PDB entry 2I87 | X-ray diffraction, 2.00 A resolution | chains A and B

== Chain A (and B) ==
Protein: D-alanine-D-alanine ligase
Source organism: Staphylococcus aureus subsp. aureus
Notes: EC 6.3.2.4; chain B of this document is another copy of the same molecule, construct and numbering; everything in this record applies to it too
Reference sequence: Q5HEB7 (DDL_STAAC); residue numbers follow UniProt; this construct covers 1-356
Chain sequence (364 residues; numbered 1 to 364; the number before each row is that of its first residue):
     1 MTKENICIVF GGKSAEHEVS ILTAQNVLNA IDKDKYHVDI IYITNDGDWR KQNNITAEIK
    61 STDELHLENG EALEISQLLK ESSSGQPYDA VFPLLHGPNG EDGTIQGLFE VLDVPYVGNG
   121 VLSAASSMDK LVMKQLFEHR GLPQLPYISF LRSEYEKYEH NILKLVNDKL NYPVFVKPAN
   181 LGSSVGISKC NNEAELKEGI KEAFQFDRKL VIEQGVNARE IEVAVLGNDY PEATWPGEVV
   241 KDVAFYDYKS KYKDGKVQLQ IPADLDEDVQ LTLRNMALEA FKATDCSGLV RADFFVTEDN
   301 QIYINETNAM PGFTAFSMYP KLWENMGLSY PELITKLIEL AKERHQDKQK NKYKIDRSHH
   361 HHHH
Unresolved in the structure: 1-2, 246-256, 359-364 (chain B: 1-2, 72, 99-100, 246-256, 361-364)
Sequence notes: cloning artifact (357-358); expression tag (359-364)
Curated features (UniProtKB/Swiss-Prot):
  - binding site (ATP): Asn167 to Glu222
  - binding site (Mg(2+)): Asp293, Glu306, Asn308
Reported in the primary citation:
  - conformationally variable residues (order/disorder transition): Ser14 to Glu16, His96 to Glu101, Ala244 to Gln258
  - binding site for sulfate ion: Arg291, Asn308, Gly312
  - catalytic residues: Arg291, Asn308, Gly312 (proposed by the authors, not directly observed)
  - catalytic residues: Glu16, Val19, His96 (citing earlier work)

== Interface between chain A and chain B ==
Pairs across the interface (87):
  Glu74(A) - Glu74(B)
  Glu74(A) - Ser76(B)  hydrogen bond
  Glu74(A) - Gln77(B)  hydrogen bond
  Ile75(A) - Glu74(B)
  Ile75(A) - Ile75(B)  hydrogen bond (backbone-backbone)
  Ile75(A) - Ser76(B)  hydrogen bond (backbone-side chain)
  Ile75(A) - Leu112(B)  hydrophobic
  Ser76(A) - Glu74(B)  hydrogen bond
  Gln77(A) - Asp46(B)
  Gln77(A) - Gly47(B)
  Gln77(A) - Asp48(B)  hydrogen bond
  Asn99(A) - Glu110(B)  hydrogen bond (side chain-backbone)
  Asn99(A) - Val111(B)  hydrogen bond (side chain-backbone)
  Asn99(A) - Lys348(B)
  Gly100(A) - Glu110(B)  hydrogen bond (backbone-side chain)
  Gly100(A) - Lys348(B)
  Thr104(A) - Gly107(B)
  Thr104(A) - Glu110(B)
  Thr104(A) - Val111(B)
  Thr104(A) - Val121(B)
  Ile105(A) - Val111(B)
  Gly107(A) - Thr104(B)
  Leu108(A) - Leu108(B)  hydrophobic
  Leu108(A) - Val111(B)  hydrophobic
  Glu110(A) - Pro98(B)
  Glu110(A) - Thr104(B)
  Val111(A) - Pro98(B)
  Val111(A) - Thr104(B)
  Val111(A) - Ile105(B)
  Leu112(A) - Ile75(B)  hydrophobic
  Val121(A) - Val121(B)  hydrophobic
  Leu122(A) - Leu122(B)  hydrophobic
  Leu122(A) - Ala125(B)
  Leu122(A) - Ser126(B)
  Leu122(A) - Asp129(B)
  Leu122(A) - Val132(B)  hydrophobic
  Ala125(A) - Leu122(B)  hydrophobic
  Ser126(A) - Leu122(B)
  Asp129(A) - Leu122(B)
  Val132(A) - Leu122(B)  hydrophobic
  Gln135(A) - Leu136(B)
  Gln135(A) - His139(B)
  Leu136(A) - Gln135(B)
  Glu138(A) - His139(B)  salt bridge
  His139(A) - Gln135(B)
  His139(A) - Glu138(B)  salt bridge
  His139(A) - Tyr147(B)
  Arg140(A) - Glu154(B)  salt bridge
  Tyr147(A) - His139(B)
  Leu151(A) - Lys282(B)
  Ser153(A) - Asp229(B)
  Ser153(A) - Tyr230(B)
  Glu154(A) - Arg140(B)  salt bridge
  Glu154(A) - Lys282(B)
  Glu156(A) - Tyr230(B)  hydrogen bond
  Leu181(A) - Ile355(B)  hydrophobic
  Val185(A) - Ile355(B)  hydrophobic
  Val185(A) - Ser358(B)
  Val185(A) - His359(B)
  Gln205(A) - Asn351(B)  hydrogen bond (backbone-side chain)
  Gln205(A) - Lys354(B)
  Phe206(A) - Asn351(B)  hydrogen bond (backbone-side chain)
  Phe206(A) - Lys354(B)
  Phe206(A) - Ile355(B)  hydrophobic
  Asp207(A) - Asn351(B)  hydrogen bond (backbone-side chain)
  Arg208(A) - Asn228(B)
  Arg208(A) - Asp229(B)  salt bridge
  Arg208(A) - Asp285(B)  salt bridge
  Lys209(A) - Asp285(B)  salt bridge
  Asn228(A) - Arg208(B)
  Asp229(A) - Arg152(B)  salt bridge
  Asp229(A) - Ser153(B)
  Asp229(A) - Arg208(B)  salt bridge
  Tyr230(A) - Arg152(B)  hydrogen bond
  Tyr230(A) - Ser153(B)
  Tyr230(A) - Glu156(B)  hydrogen bond
  Lys282(A) - Leu151(B)
  Asp285(A) - Arg208(B)  salt bridge
  Asp285(A) - Lys209(B)  salt bridge
  Asn351(A) - Gln205(B)
  Asn351(A) - Phe206(B)
  Lys354(A) - Gln205(B)
  Lys354(A) - Phe206(B)
  Ile355(A) - Leu181(B)  hydrophobic
  Ile355(A) - Val185(B)  hydrophobic
  Ile355(A) - Phe206(B)
  Ser358(A) - Phe206(B)
Other interface residues (no listed pair), chain A (52 interface residues in all): Lys13, Trp49, Glu101, Gly103, Ser183, Phe204, Lys352
Other interface residues (no listed pair), chain B (55 interface residues in all): Lys13, Trp49, Gly103, Asp113, Ser183, Asp207

== In short ==
The interface between chain A and chain B involves 52 residues on one side and 55 on the other, with 15
hydrogen bonds and 11 salt bridges. Among the polar pairs are Glu138(A)-His139(B), Arg140(A)-Glu154(B) and
Arg208(A)-Asp229(B). The paper reports catalytic residues Arg291(A), Asn308(A) and Gly312(A) among others; a
binding site for sulfate ion at Arg291(A), Asn308(A) and Gly312(A).
Both chains are D-alanine-D-alanine ligase (Staphylococcus aureus subsp. aureus). Entry 2I87 (Allosteric
inhibition of Staphylococcus aureus D-alanine:D-alanine ligase revealed by crystallographic studies) was
determined by X-ray diffraction (same publication as 2I80 and 2I8C).
